PDB entry 6YQC | X-ray diffraction, 1.35 A resolution | chain AAA

# Chain AAA
Name: Alpha-amylase
Source organism: Aspergillus oryzae
Notes: EC 3.2.1.1
Reference sequence: A0A1S9DH83 (A0A1S9DH83_ASPOZ); residues -20 to 478 here correspond to UniProt positions 1-499 (UniProt number = residue number + 21)
Chain sequence (499 residues; each row starts with the number of its first residue; numbers below 1 keep their minus sign (Met-20 is residue -20)):
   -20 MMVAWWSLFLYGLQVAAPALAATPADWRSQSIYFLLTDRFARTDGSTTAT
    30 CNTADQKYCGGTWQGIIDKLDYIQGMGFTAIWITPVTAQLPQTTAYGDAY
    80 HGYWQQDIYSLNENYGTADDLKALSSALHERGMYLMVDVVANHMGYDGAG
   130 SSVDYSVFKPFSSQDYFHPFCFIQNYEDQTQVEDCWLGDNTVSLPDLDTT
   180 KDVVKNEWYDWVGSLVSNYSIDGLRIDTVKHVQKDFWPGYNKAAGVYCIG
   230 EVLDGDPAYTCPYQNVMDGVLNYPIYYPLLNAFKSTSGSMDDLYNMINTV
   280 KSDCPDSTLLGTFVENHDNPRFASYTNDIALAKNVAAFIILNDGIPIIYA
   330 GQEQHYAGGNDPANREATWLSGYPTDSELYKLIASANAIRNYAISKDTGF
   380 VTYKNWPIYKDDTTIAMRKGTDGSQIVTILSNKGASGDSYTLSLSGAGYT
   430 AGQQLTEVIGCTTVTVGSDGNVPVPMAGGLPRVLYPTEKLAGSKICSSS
Not modelled in the structure: -20 to 0, 477-478
Disulfides: Cys30-Cys38, Cys150-Cys164, Cys240-Cys283, Cys440-Cys475
Glycans and other covalent adducts: N-acetylglucosamine (NAG) linked to Asn197; compound QJN linked to Asp206
Metal / ion sites: Ca2+: Asn121, Glu162, Asp175, His210
Small-molecule neighbours: QJN ((1R,2S,4R,5S,6R)-6-[(2S,3R,4R,5S,6R)-5-heptoxy-6-(hydroxymethyl)-3,4-bis(oxidanyl)oxan-2-yl]oxy-5-(hydroxymethyl)cyclohexane-1,2,4-triol): Gln35, Tyr75, His80, Tyr82, Trp83, His122, Leu166, Val171, Leu173, Arg204, Thr207, Glu230, His296, Asp297, Asp340, Arg344
From the paper describing this entry:
  - binding site for QJN: Tyr75, Asp206
  - catalytic residues: Asp206, Glu230 (citing earlier work)

# Summary
N-acetylglucosamine is covalently linked to Asn197. Covalently linked compound QJN: at Asp206. Asn121, Glu162,
Asp175 and His210 form the Ca2+ site. From the paper: catalytic residues Asp206 and Glu230; a binding site for
QJN at Tyr75 and Asp206.
Chain AAA is Alpha-amylase (Aspergillus oryzae); the structure, Taka-amylase in complex with alpha-glucosyl
epi-cyclophellitol epoxide inhibitor, was determined by X-ray diffraction together with 6YQA, 6YQ9, 6YQB and
6YQ7 from the same study.
